7JZV - chains Y and p of the 12 polymer chains in the assembly; structure by electron microscopy, 3.90 A resolution.

Chain Y:
Molecule: Widom 601 153-bp
Source organism: synthetic construct
Sequence (153 nucleotides; row label = number of the first residue in the row; numbers below 1 keep their minus sign (DA-6 is residue -6)):
    -6 ATCCTGGAGA ATCCCGGTGC CGAGGCCGCT CAATTGGTCG TAGACAGCTC TAGCACCGCT
    54 TAAACGCACG TACGCGCTGT CCCCCGCGTT TTAACCGCCA AGGGGATTAC TCCCTAGTCT
   114 CCAGGCACGT GTCAGATATA TACATCCTGT GAT
Not modelled in the structure: -6 to 0, 140-146

Chain p:
Name: Histone H3.2
Source organism: Homo sapiens
Reference sequence: Q71DI3 (H32_HUMAN); residues 1-135 here correspond to UniProt positions 2-136 (UniProt number = residue number + 1)
Amino-acid sequence (135 residues; numbered 1 to 135; the number before each row is that of its first residue):
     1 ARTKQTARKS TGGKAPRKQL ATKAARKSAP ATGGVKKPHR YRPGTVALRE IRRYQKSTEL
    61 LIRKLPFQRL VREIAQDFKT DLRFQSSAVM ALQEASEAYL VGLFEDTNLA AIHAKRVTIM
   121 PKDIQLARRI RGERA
Not modelled in the structure: 1-44, 135
Construct notes: engineered mutation Ala110 (Cys111 in Q71DI3)
UniProt features mapped onto this chain:
  - modified residue: Arg2 (Asymmetric dimethylarginine), Thr3 (Phosphothreonine), Lys4 (Allysine), Gln5 (5-glutamyl dopamine), Thr6 (Phosphothreonine), Arg8 (Citrulline), Lys9 (N6,N6,N6-trimethyllysine), Ser10 (ADP-ribosylserine), Thr11 (Phosphothreonine), Lys14 (N6-(2-hydroxyisobutyryl)lysine), Arg17 (Asymmetric dimethylarginine), Lys18 (N6-(2-hydroxyisobutyryl)lysine), Lys23 (N6-(2-hydroxyisobutyryl)lysine), Arg26 (Citrulline), Lys27 (N6,N6,N6-trimethyllysine), Ser28 (ADP-ribosylserine), Lys36 (N6,N6,N6-trimethyllysine), Lys37 (N6-methyllysine), Tyr41 (Phosphotyrosine), Lys56 (N6,N6,N6-trimethyllysine) and 8 more in UniProt
  - lipidation: Lys18 (N6-decanoyllysine)
What the authors report for this chain:
  - mutagenesis - K79A: decreased catalytic activity
  - mutagenesis - K79A: increased catalytic activity on Ring1b/Bmi1
  - post-translational modification sites: Lys79 (citing earlier work)

Interface between chain Y and chain p:
Contacting residue pairs (13):
  DG46(Y) with Phe84(p), phosphate contact; Gln85(p), phosphate contact; Ser86(p), hydrogen bond to the phosphate
  DC47(Y) with Arg72(p), salt bridge to the phosphate; Arg83(p), phosphate contact; Phe84(p), hydrogen bond to the phosphate
  DA57(Y) with Arg63(p), phosphate contact
  DC66(Y) with Thr118(p), phosphate contact
  DG67(Y) with Arg116(p), phosphate contact; Val117(p), hydrogen bond to the phosphate; Thr118(p), hydrogen bond to the phosphate; Met120(p), phosphate contact
  DC68(Y) with Arg116(p), salt bridge to the phosphate
Interface residues without a listed pair, chain Y (8 interface residues in all): DA56, DC139
Interface residues without a listed pair, chain p (12 interface residues in all): Arg52, Lys115

Summary:
Chain Y and chain p form an interface of 8 and 12 residues respectively; the contacts include 4 hydrogen bonds
and 2 salt bridges. Polar contacts include DG46(Y)-Ser86(p), DC47(Y)-Phe84(p) and DG67(Y)-Val117(p). The paper
reports that K79A of chain p reduces catalytic activity; a modification site at Lys79(p).
Chain Y is Widom 601 153-bp (synthetic construct) and chain p is Histone H3.2 (Homo sapiens); the structure,
Cryo-EM structure of the BRCA1-UbcH5c/BARD1 E3-E2 module bound to a nucleosome, was determined by electron
microscopy.
